9K0F - chains G and M of the 12 polymer chains in the assembly; structure by electron microscopy, 2.80 A resolution.

== Chain G (and M) ==
Name: Amyloid-beta A4 protein
Notes: chain M of this document is another copy of the same molecule, construct and numbering; everything in this record applies to it too
Reference sequence: B4DMD5 (B4DMD5_HUMAN); residues 1-42 here correspond to UniProt positions 524-565 (UniProt number = residue number + 523)
Chain sequence (42 residues; each row starts with the number of its first residue):
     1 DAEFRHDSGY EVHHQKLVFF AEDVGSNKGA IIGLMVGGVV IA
Unresolved in the structure: 1-11 (chain M: 1-25)
Reported in the primary citation:
  - conformationally variable residues: Val12 to Lys16

== Chain G / chain M interface ==
Pairs across the interface (4; chain G residue first):
  Ile31(G) with Gly33(M)
  Val40(G) with Val36(M), hydrophobic
  Ala42(G) with Val36(M); Gly37(M)
Other interface residues (no listed pair), chain G (5 interface residues in all): Ile32, Gly33
Other interface residues (no listed pair), chain M (4 interface residues in all): Leu34

== Summary ==
5 residues of chain G face 4 of chain M across their interface. The paper reports conformational variability
at Val12(G).
Chain G and chain M are both Amyloid-beta A4 protein; the structure, Cryo-EM structure of Amyloid-beta42-4b
polymorph 3, was determined by electron microscopy (same publication as 9K0D and 9K0E).
